Entry 6HWC (X-ray diffraction, 2.80 A resolution); this record covers chains E and F of the 28 polymer chains in the assembly.

Chain E:
Protein: Proteasome subunit alpha type-6
Source organism: Saccharomyces cerevisiae (strain ATCC 204508 / S288c)
Notes: EC 3.4.25.1
UniProtKB: P40302 (PSA6_YEAST); residues 0-233 here correspond to UniProt positions 1-234 (UniProt number = residue number + 1)
Amino-acid sequence (234 residues; numbered 0 to 233; the number before each row is that of its first residue; numbering starts at 0):
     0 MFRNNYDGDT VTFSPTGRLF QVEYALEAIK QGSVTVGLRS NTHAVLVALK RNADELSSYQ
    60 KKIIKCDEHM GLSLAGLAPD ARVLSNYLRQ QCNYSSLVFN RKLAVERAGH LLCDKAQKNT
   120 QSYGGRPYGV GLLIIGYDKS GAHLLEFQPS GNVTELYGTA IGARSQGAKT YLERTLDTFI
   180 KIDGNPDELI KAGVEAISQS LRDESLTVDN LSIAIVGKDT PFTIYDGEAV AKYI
Not modelled in the structure: 0-2
Swiss-Prot annotation at these positions:
  - modified residue: Ser13 (Phosphoserine)
  - cross-link: Lys190 (Glycyl lysine isopeptide (Lys-Gly) (interchain with G-Cter in ubiquitin))

Chain F:
Protein: Probable proteasome subunit alpha type-7
Source organism: Saccharomyces cerevisiae (strain ATCC 204508 / S288c)
Notes: EC 3.4.25.1
UniProtKB: P21242 (PSA7_YEAST); residues -3 to 284 here correspond to UniProt positions 1-288 (UniProt number = residue number + 4)
Amino-acid sequence (288 residues; each row starts with the number of its first residue; numbers below 1 keep their minus sign (Met-3 is residue -3)):
    -3 MTSIGTGYDL SNSVFSPDGR NFQVEYAVKA VENGTTSIGI KCNDGVVFAV EKLITSKLLV
    57 PQKNVKIQVV DRHIGCVYSG LIPDGRHLVN RGREEAASFK KLYKTPIPIP AFADRLGQYV
   117 QAHTLYNSVR PFGVSTIFGG VDKNGAHLYM LEPSGSYWGY KGAATGKGRQ SAKAELEKLV
   177 DHHPEGLSAR EAVKQAAKII YLAHEDNKEK DFELEISWCS LSETNGLHKF VKGDLLQEAI
   237 DFAQKEINGD DDEDEDDSDN VMSSDDENAP VATNANATTD QEGDIHLE
Not modelled in the structure: -3 to 1, 245-284
Swiss-Prot annotation at these positions:
  - modified residue: Thr-2 (N-acetylthreonine)

Chain E / chain F interface:
Pairs across the interface - 60 pairs, chain E then chain F:
  Asn4(E) - Leu6(F)
  Tyr5(E) - Asp5(F)  hydrogen bond
  Tyr5(E) - Leu6(F)  hydrophobic
  Thr9(E) - Arg126(F)
  Val10(E) - Ser124(F)
  Val10(E) - Val125(F)
  Val10(E) - Arg126(F)
  Thr11(E) - Leu6(F)
  Thr11(E) - Gln19(F)
  Phe12(E) - Gln19(F)
  Phe12(E) - Tyr22(F)
  Phe12(E) - Ala23(F)  hydrophobic
  Phe12(E) - Arg126(F)
  Phe12(E) - Pro127(F)
  Ser13(E) - Tyr22(F)
  Pro14(E) - Tyr22(F)
  Pro14(E) - Lys25(F)
  Thr15(E) - Lys25(F)
  Gly16(E) - Tyr22(F)
  Gly16(E) - Lys25(F)
  Gly16(E) - Ala26(F)
  Leu18(E) - Leu77(F)  hydrophobic
  Leu18(E) - Arg126(F)
  His109(E) - Arg82(F)
  Cys112(E) - Arg82(F)
  Asp113(E) - Arg82(F)  salt bridge
  Asp113(E) - Asn86(F)
  Gln116(E) - Pro79(F)
  Gln116(E) - Asp80(F)
  Gln116(E) - His83(F)  hydrogen bond
  Thr119(E) - Arg126(F)  hydrogen bond (backbone-side chain)
  Gln120(E) - His83(F)
  Gln120(E) - His119(F)
  Gln120(E) - Val125(F)
  Gln120(E) - Arg126(F)  hydrogen bond (backbone-backbone)
  Gln120(E) - Phe128(F)
  Ser121(E) - Ser124(F)
  Tyr122(E) - Ser124(F)  hydrogen bond (backbone-backbone)
  Ser149(E) - Pro79(F)
  Gly150(E) - Pro79(F)
  Asn151(E) - Ile78(F)
  Asn151(E) - Pro79(F)
  Thr153(E) - Leu55(F)
  Thr153(E) - Asn60(F)
  Glu154(E) - Val56(F)  hydrogen bond (backbone-backbone)
  Glu154(E) - Lys59(F)
  Glu154(E) - Asn60(F)  hydrogen bond (backbone-side chain)
  Leu155(E) - Leu54(F)
  Leu155(E) - Leu55(F)
  Leu155(E) - Val56(F)
  Tyr156(E) - Leu54(F)  hydrogen bond (backbone-backbone)
  Tyr156(E) - Leu55(F)
  Tyr156(E) - Val56(F)
  Tyr156(E) - Pro57(F)
  Gly157(E) - Leu54(F)
  Lys168(E) - Leu54(F)
  Leu171(E) - Leu54(F)
  Glu172(E) - Ser52(F)  hydrogen bond
  Glu172(E) - Lys53(F)
  Leu175(E) - Lys53(F)
Interface residues without a listed pair, chain E (35 interface residues in all): Arg38, Glu105, Val152, Phe178
Interface residues without a listed pair, chain F (30 interface residues in all): Asn123, Gly129

Summary:
35 residues of chain E face 30 of chain F across their interface; the contacts include 9 hydrogen bonds and 1
salt bridge. Among the polar pairs are Asp113(E)-Arg82(F), Tyr5(E)-Asp5(F) and Gln116(E)-His83(F).
Here chain E is Proteasome subunit alpha type-6 and chain F is Probable proteasome subunit alpha type-7, both
from Saccharomyces cerevisiae (strain ATCC 204508 / S288c). Entry 6HWC (Yeast 20S proteasome beta2-G45A
mutant) was determined by X-ray diffraction, deposited together with 6HTB, 6HTC, 6HTD, 6HTP, 6HTR, 6HUB and 30
further entries.
